Entry 4K79 (X-ray diffraction, 2.20 A resolution); this record covers chains A and D of the 4 polymer chains in the assembly.

== Chain A (and D) ==
Protein: Variable lymphocyte receptor
From: Petromyzon marinus
Notes: chain D of this document is another copy of the same molecule, construct and numbering; everything in this record applies to it too
UniProt: K0IE77 (K0IE77_PETMA); residues 2-220 here correspond to UniProt positions 1-219 (UniProt number = residue number - 1)
Sequence (220 residues; numbered 1 to 220; the number before each row is that of its first residue):
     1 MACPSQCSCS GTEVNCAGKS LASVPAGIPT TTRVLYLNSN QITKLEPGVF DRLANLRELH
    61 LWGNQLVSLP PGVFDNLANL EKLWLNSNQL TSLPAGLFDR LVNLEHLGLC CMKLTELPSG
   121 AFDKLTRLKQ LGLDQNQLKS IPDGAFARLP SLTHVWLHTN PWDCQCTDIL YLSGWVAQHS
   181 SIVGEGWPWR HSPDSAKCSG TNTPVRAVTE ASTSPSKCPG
Disordered / not traced: 1, 220
Sequence notes: initiating methionine (1)
Cystine bridges: C3-C9, C7-C16, C110-C111, C164-C198, C166-C218
From the paper describing this entry:
  - binding site for beta-D-galactopyranose: W84, N86, C110, G132, D134, W156, W187
  - binding site for 2-acetamido-2-deoxy-alpha-D-galactopyranose: W62, N86, S87, W187
  - specificity-determining residues: W62 (proposed by the authors, not directly observed)

== Chain A / chain D interface ==
Residue-residue contacts (12):
  R33(A) - N79(D)  hydrogen bond
  R33(A) - N103(D)
  N55(A) - A78(D)
  N55(A) - N79(D)  hydrogen bond
  R57(A) - R57(D)
  R57(A) - N79(D)  hydrogen bond
  A78(A) - N55(D)
  N79(A) - R33(D)  hydrogen bond
  N79(A) - N55(D)  hydrogen bond
  N79(A) - R57(D)  hydrogen bond
  N79(A) - N79(D)
  N103(A) - R33(D)
Interface residues without a listed pair, chain A (7 interface residues in all): A54
Interface residues without a listed pair, chain D (7 interface residues in all): A54

== Overview ==
The chain A/chain D interface involves 7 residues from each chain, with 6 hydrogen bonds. Polar contacts
include R33(A)-N79(D), N55(A)-N79(D) and R57(A)-N79(D). The paper reports a binding site for
beta-D-galactopyranose at W84(A), N86(A) and C110(A) among others; a binding site for
2-acetamido-2-deoxy-alpha-D-galactopyranose at W62(A), N86(A) and S87(A) among others.
Both chains are Variable lymphocyte receptor (Petromyzon marinus). Entry 4K79 (Recognition of the
Thomsen-Friedenreich Antigen by a Lamprey Variable Lymphocyte Receptor) was determined by X-ray diffraction,
deposited together with 4K5U.
